5L5R - chains B and C of the 28 polymer chains in the assembly; structure by X-ray diffraction, 2.90 A resolution.

== Chain B ==
Molecule: Proteasome subunit alpha type-3
From: Saccharomyces cerevisiae (strain ATCC 204508 / S288c)
Notes: EC 3.4.25.1
UniProtKB: P23638 (PSA3_YEAST); residues 0-257 here correspond to UniProt positions 1-258 (UniProt number = residue number + 1)
Chain sequence (258 residues; row label = number of the first residue in the row; numbering starts at 0):
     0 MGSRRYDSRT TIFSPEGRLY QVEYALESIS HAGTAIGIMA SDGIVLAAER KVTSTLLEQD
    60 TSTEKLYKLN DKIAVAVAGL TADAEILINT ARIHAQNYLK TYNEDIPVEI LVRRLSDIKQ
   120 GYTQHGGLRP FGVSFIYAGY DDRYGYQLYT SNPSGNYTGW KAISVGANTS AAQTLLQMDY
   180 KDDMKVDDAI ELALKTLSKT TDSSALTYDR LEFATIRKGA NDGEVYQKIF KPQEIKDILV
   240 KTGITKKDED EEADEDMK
Unresolved in the structure: 0, 245-257

== Chain C ==
Molecule: Proteasome subunit alpha type-4
From: Saccharomyces cerevisiae (strain ATCC 204508 / S288c)
Notes: EC 3.4.25.1
UniProtKB: P40303 (PSA4_YEAST); residues -1 to 252 here correspond to UniProt positions 1-254 (UniProt number = residue number + 2)
Chain sequence (254 residues; numbered -1 to 252; the number before each row is that of its first residue; numbers below 1 keep their minus sign (Met-1 is residue -1)):
    -1 MSGYDRALSI FSPDGHIFQV EYALEAVKRG TCAVGVKGKN CVVLGCERRS TLKLQDTRIT
    59 PSKVSKIDSH VVLSFSGLNA DSRILIEKAR VEAQSHRLTL EDPVTVEYLT RYVAGVQQRY
   119 TQSGGVRPFG VSTLIAGFDP RDDEPKLYQT EPSGIYSSWS AQTIGRNSKT VREFLEKNYD
   179 RKEPPATVEE CVKLTVRSLL EVVQTGAKNI EITVVKPDSD IVALSSEEIN QYVTQIEQEK
   239 QEQQEQDKKK KSNH
Unresolved in the structure: -1 to 0, 241-252

== Interface between chain B and chain C ==
Residue-residue contacts (73):
  Arg3(B) - Arg4(C)  hydrogen bond (backbone-side chain)
  Asp6(B) - Tyr2(C)  hydrogen bond
  Asp6(B) - Arg4(C)  salt bridge
  Arg8(B) - Arg4(C)
  Thr10(B) - Leu6(C)
  Thr10(B) - Arg125(C)
  Ile11(B) - Gln17(C)
  Phe12(B) - Gln17(C)
  Phe12(B) - Tyr20(C)  hydrophobic
  Phe12(B) - Ala21(C)  hydrophobic
  Phe12(B) - Ala24(C)  hydrophobic
  Phe12(B) - Leu76(C)  hydrophobic
  Phe12(B) - Arg125(C)
  Phe12(B) - Pro126(C)
  Phe12(B) - Gly128(C)
  Ser13(B) - Tyr20(C)
  Pro14(B) - Tyr20(C)  hydrophobic
  Pro14(B) - Glu23(C)
  Glu15(B) - Glu23(C)
  Glu15(B) - Arg27(C)  hydrogen bond (backbone-side chain)
  Gly16(B) - Tyr20(C)
  Gly16(B) - Glu23(C)
  Gly16(B) - Ala24(C)
  Gly16(B) - Arg27(C)  hydrogen bond (backbone-side chain)
  Arg17(B) - Arg27(C)
  Leu18(B) - Arg125(C)
  Met38(B) - Asp54(C)
  Arg112(B) - Arg81(C)
  Ser115(B) - Arg81(C)  hydrogen bond (backbone-side chain)
  Asp116(B) - Arg81(C)  salt bridge
  Gln119(B) - Ala78(C)
  Gln119(B) - Asp79(C)
  Gln119(B) - Ile82(C)
  Thr122(B) - Arg125(C)  hydrogen bond (backbone-side chain)
  Gln123(B) - Tyr118(C)
  Gln123(B) - Val124(C)
  Gln123(B) - Arg125(C)  hydrogen bond (backbone-backbone)
  Gln123(B) - Phe127(C)
  His124(B) - Gly123(C)
  His124(B) - Val124(C)
  Gly125(B) - Tyr2(C)
  Gly125(B) - Gly123(C)
  Gly126(B) - Tyr2(C)
  Tyr143(B) - Arg56(C)  hydrogen bond (backbone-side chain)
  Tyr143(B) - Ile57(C)  hydrophobic
  Tyr145(B) - Arg56(C)  hydrogen bond (backbone-side chain)
  Gln146(B) - Ile57(C)
  Leu147(B) - Ile57(C)
  Tyr148(B) - Ile57(C)
  Ser153(B) - Ala78(C)
  Gly154(B) - Ala78(C)
  Gly154(B) - Arg81(C)  hydrogen bond (backbone-side chain)
  Asn155(B) - Asn77(C)  hydrogen bond
  Asn155(B) - Ala78(C)
  Tyr156(B) - Pro59(C)  hydrophobic
  Tyr156(B) - Arg81(C)
  Thr157(B) - Gln53(C)
  Gly158(B) - Gln53(C)
  Gly158(B) - Asp54(C)  hydrogen bond (backbone-backbone)
  Gly158(B) - Thr58(C)  hydrogen bond (backbone-side chain)
  Trp159(B) - Leu50(C)  hydrophobic
  Trp159(B) - Lys51(C)
  Trp159(B) - Leu52(C)
  Trp159(B) - Gln53(C)
  Trp159(B) - Asp54(C)
  Lys160(B) - Leu52(C)  hydrogen bond (backbone-backbone)
  Lys160(B) - Gln53(C)
  Lys160(B) - Asp54(C)
  Ala161(B) - Leu52(C)
  Gln172(B) - Lys51(C)
  Gln172(B) - Leu52(C)
  Leu175(B) - Leu52(C)  hydrophobic
  Gln176(B) - Leu52(C)
Other interface residues (no listed pair), chain B (41 interface residues in all): Glu108, Tyr179

== Overview ==
The interface between chain B and chain C involves 41 residues on one side and 31 on the other; the contacts
include 14 hydrogen bonds and 2 salt bridges. Polar contacts include Asp6(B)-Arg4(C), Asp116(B)-Arg81(C) and
Arg3(B)-Arg4(C).
Chain B is Proteasome subunit alpha type-3 and chain C is Proteasome subunit alpha type-4, both from
Saccharomyces cerevisiae (strain ATCC 204508 / S288c); the structure, Yeast 20S proteasome with human beta5i
(1-138;V31M) and human beta6 (97-111; 118-133), was determined by X-ray diffraction together with 5L52, 5L54,
5L55, 5L5A, 5L5B, 5L5D and 30 further entries from the same study.
